PDB entry 1Y1P | X-ray diffraction, 1.60 A resolution | chain A

# Chain A
Protein: Aldehyde reductase II
Source organism: Sporidiobolus salmonicolor
Notes: EC 1.1.1.2
Reference sequence: Q9UUN9 (ALD2_SPOSA); residues 2-343 here correspond to UniProt positions 1-342 (UniProt number = residue number - 1)
Chain sequence (342 residues; row label = number of the first residue in the row):
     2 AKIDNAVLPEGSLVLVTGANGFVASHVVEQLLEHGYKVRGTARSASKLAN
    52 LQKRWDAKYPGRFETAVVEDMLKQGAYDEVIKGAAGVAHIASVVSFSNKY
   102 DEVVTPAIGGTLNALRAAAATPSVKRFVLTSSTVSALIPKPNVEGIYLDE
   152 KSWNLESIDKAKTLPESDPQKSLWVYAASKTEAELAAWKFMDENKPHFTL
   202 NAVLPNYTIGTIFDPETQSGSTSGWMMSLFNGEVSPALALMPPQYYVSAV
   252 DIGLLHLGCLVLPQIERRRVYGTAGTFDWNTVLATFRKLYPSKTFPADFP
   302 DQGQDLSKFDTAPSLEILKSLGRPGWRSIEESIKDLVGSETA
Residues lining bound ligands: adenosine monophosphate / beta-nicotinamide ribose monophosphate: Gly19, Asn21, Gly22, Phe23, Val24, Ala25, Arg44, Met72, Ile91, Ala92, Ser93, Val94, Val95, Thr131, Ser132, Ser133, Tyr177, Lys181, Pro206, Asn207, Tyr208, Thr209, Ser222, Thr223

# Overview
Ligands of chain A: adenosine monophosphate / beta-nicotinamide ribose monophosphate.
Chain A is Aldehyde reductase II (Sporidiobolus salmonicolor); the structure, X-ray structure of aldehyde
reductase with NADPH, was determined by X-ray diffraction (same publication as 1ZZE).
